Entry 5HYJ (X-ray diffraction, 3.06 A resolution); this record covers chains C and D of the 5 polymer chains in the assembly.

[Chain C]
Molecule: Ala-gln-trp-gly-pro-asp-pro-ala-ala-ala
Sequence (10 residues; numbered 1 to 10; the number before each row is that of its first residue):
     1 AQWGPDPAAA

[Chain D]
Molecule: Human T-cell Receptor, Class I, Light alpha Chain
Organism: Homo sapiens
Sequence (193 residues; numbered 2 to 194; the number before each row is that of its first residue):
     2 KEVEQDPGPLSVPEGAIVSLNCTYSNSAFQYFMWYRQYSRKGPELLMYTY
    52 SSGNKEDGRFTAQVDKSSKYISLFIRDSQPSDSATYLCAMRGDSSYKLIF
   102 GSGTRLLVRPDIQNPDPAVYQLRDSKSSDKSVCLFTDFDSQTNVSQSKDS
   152 DVYITDKCVLDMRSMDFKSNSAVAWSNKSDFACANAFNNSIIP
Disulfide bonds: C23-C89, C134-C184

[Chain C / chain D interface]
Pairs across the interface (7):
  Q2(C) with D94(D)
  G4(C) with D94(D)
  P5(C) with R92(D); D94(D); S96(D); Y97(D)
  D6(C) with Y97(D), hydrogen bond
Other interface residues (no listed pair), chain C (5 interface residues in all): W3
Other interface residues (no listed pair), chain D (6 interface residues in all): G93, S95
Interface features reported in the paper:
  - residue pairs: G4(C)-Y97(D)
  - interface residues, chain D: Y97(D)

[In short]
5 residues of chain C and 6 residues of chain D are in contact; the contacts include 1 hydrogen bond. The
hydrogen-bonded pair is D6(C)-Y97(D). The paper describes a contact between G4(C) and Y97(D). From the paper:
the interface residue Y97(D).
Chain C is Ala-gln-trp-gly-pro-asp-pro-ala-ala-ala and chain D is Human T-cell Receptor, Class I, Light alpha
Chain (Homo sapiens); the structure, 1E6 TCR in Complex with HLA-A02 carrying AQWGPDPAAA, was determined by
X-ray diffraction.
